PDB entry 3OC2 | X-ray diffraction, 1.97 A resolution | chain A

Chain A:
Name: Penicillin-binding protein 3
Organism: Pseudomonas aeruginosa
UniProtKB: Q51504 (Q51504_PSEAE); the construct has insertions or renumbered stretches relative to UniProt, so the offset changes along the chain: 35-490 = UniProt 35-490; 500-577 = UniProt 502-579
Sequence (564 residues; each row starts with the number of its first residue; note: 9 numbers in that range are skipped by the numbering (no residue carries them; nothing is unmodelled there); a row labelled like 490A-490K holds insertion residues (490A, then the next letters in order)):
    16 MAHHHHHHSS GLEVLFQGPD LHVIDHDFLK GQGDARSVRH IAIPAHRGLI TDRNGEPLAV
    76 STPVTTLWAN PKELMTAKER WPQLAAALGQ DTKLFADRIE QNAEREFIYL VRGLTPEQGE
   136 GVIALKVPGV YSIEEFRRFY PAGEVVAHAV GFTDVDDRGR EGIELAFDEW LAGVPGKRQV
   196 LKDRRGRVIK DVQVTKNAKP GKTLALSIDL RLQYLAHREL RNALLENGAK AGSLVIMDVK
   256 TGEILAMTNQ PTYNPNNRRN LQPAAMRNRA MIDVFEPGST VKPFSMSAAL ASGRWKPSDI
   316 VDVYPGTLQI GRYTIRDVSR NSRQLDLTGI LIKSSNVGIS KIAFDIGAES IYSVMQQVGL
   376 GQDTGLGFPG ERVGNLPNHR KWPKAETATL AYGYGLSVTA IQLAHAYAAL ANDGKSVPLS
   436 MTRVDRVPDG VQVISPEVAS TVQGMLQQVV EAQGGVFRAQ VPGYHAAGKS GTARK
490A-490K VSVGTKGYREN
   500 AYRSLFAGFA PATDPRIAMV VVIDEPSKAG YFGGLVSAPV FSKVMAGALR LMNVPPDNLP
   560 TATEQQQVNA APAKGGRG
Disordered / not traced: 16-49, 490A-490K, 526-530, 559-577
Sequence notes: expression tag (16-34)
From the paper describing this entry:
  - catalytic residues: Ser294
  - catalytic residues: Lys297 (proposed by the authors, not directly observed)
  - contacts within the chain: Ser294-Lys297 (hydrogen bond), Ser294-Lys484 (hydrogen bond), Lys297-Ser349 (hydrogen bond)
  - conformationally variable residues (order/disorder transition): Lys490 to Ala500, Ser526 to Phe531
  - specificity-determining residues: Glu291, Tyr409, Arg489 (proposed by the authors, not directly observed)

In short:
The paper reports catalytic residues Ser294 and Lys297; specificity determinants Glu291, Tyr409 and Arg489.
Chain A is Penicillin-binding protein 3 (Pseudomonas aeruginosa); the structure, Crystal structure of
penicillin-binding protein 3 from Pseudomonas aeruginosa, was determined by X-ray diffraction, deposited
together with 3OCL and 3OCN.
